PDB entry 6CV5 | electron microscopy, 2.79 A resolution | chains A and C of the 4 polymer chains in the assembly

== Chain A ==
Name: viral protein 1
Source organism: Enterovirus D68
UniProt: A0A0X7Z9B1 (A0A0X7Z9B1_9ENTO); residues 1-297 here correspond to UniProt positions 565-861 (UniProt number = residue number + 564)
Chain sequence (297 residues; each row starts with the number of its first residue):
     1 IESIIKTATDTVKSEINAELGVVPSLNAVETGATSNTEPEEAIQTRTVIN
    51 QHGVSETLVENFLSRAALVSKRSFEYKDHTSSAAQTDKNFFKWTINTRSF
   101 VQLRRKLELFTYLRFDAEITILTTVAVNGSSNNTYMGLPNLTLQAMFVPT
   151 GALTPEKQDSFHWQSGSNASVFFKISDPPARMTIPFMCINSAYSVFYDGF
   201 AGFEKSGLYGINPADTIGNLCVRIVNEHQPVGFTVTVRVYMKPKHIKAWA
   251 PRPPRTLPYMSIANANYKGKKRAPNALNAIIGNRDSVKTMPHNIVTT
Disordered / not traced: 129-133, 296-297
From the paper describing this entry:
  - conformationally variable residues (loop rearrangement): Ile-217

== Chain C ==
Name: viral protein 2
Source organism: Enterovirus D68
UniProt: A0A097ZN88 (A0A097ZN88_9ENTO); numbering as in UniProt (aligned over 1-248)
Chain sequence (248 residues; row label = number of the first residue in the row):
     1 SPSAEACGYSDRVLQLKLGNSAIVTQEAANYCCAYGEWPNYLPDHEAVAI
    51 DKPTQPETATDRFYTLKSVKWEAGSTGWWWKLPDALNNIGMFGQNVQHHY
   101 LYRSGFLIHVQCNATRFHQGALLVVAIPEHQRGAHNTNTSPGFDDIMKGE
   151 EGGTFNHPYVLDDGTSLACATIFPHQWINLRTNNSATIVLPWMNAAPMDF
   201 PLRHNQWTLAIIPVVPLGTRTMSSMVPITVSIAPMCCEFNGLRHAITQ
Disordered / not traced: 1-9, 247-248
Sequence notes: conflict Arg-116 (Lys in A0A097ZN88)

== How chain A and chain C interact ==
Residue-residue contacts (99; chain A residue first):
  Val-29(A) with Trp-177(C)
  Glu-30(A) with Ala-29(C); Gln-176(C); Trp-177(C), hydrogen bond (backbone-backbone); Asn-179(C), hydrogen bond; Thr-182(C), hydrogen bond; Asn-183(C)
  Thr-31(A) with Ala-29(C); Asn-30(C); Gln-176(C), hydrogen bond (backbone-side chain)
  Gly-32(A) with His-175(C)
  Thr-111(A) with Pro-128(C); Glu-129(C)
  Tyr-112(A) with Glu-129(C), hydrogen bond; Met-193(C), hydrogen bond (side chain-backbone); Asn-194(C); Ala-195(C)
  Asn-190(A) with Ala-195(C); Ala-196(C)
  Ser-191(A) with Ala-195(C), hydrogen bond (backbone-backbone)
  Ala-192(A) with Ala-195(C)
  Phe-196(A) with Glu-129(C); Gln-131(C)
  Tyr-197(A) with Glu-129(C); Gln-131(C); His-204(C)
  Asp-198(A) with Lys-81(C), salt bridge; Glu-129(C), hydrogen bond (backbone-side chain); His-130(C); His-204(C); Asn-205(C), hydrogen bond (backbone-backbone); Thr-208(C), hydrogen bond
  Gly-199(A) with Arg-203(C)
  Phe-200(A) with Gly-142(C); Phe-143(C), hydrophobic; Arg-203(C), hydrogen bond (backbone-backbone)
  Gly-202(A) with Arg-203(C), hydrogen bond (backbone-side chain)
  Phe-203(A) with Tyr-100(C), hydrophobic; Phe-200(C), hydrophobic; Arg-203(C), hydrogen bond (backbone-side chain)
  Glu-204(A) with Arg-203(C), hydrogen bond (backbone-side chain)
  Lys-205(A) with Phe-143(C); Arg-203(C)
  Tyr-209(A) with His-130(C), hydrogen bond (side chain-backbone); Gln-131(C); Arg-132(C), hydrogen bond (side chain-backbone); Pro-141(C); Ile-146(C)
  Gly-210(A) with Gln-131(C)
  Ala-250(A) with Tyr-35(C); Met-193(C), hydrophobic
  Pro-251(A) with Ile-172(C); Phe-173(C)
  Arg-252(A) with Pro-128(C), hydrogen bond (side chain-backbone); Glu-129(C), hydrogen bond (side chain-backbone); Ile-172(C); Phe-173(C)
  Pro-253(A) with Thr-165(C); Ser-166(C); Cys-169(C); Ala-170(C), hydrophobic; Ile-172(C); Phe-173(C)
  Pro-254(A) with Thr-165(C)
  Arg-255(A) with Asp-163(C), hydrogen bond (side chain-backbone); Gly-164(C); Thr-165(C)
  Thr-256(A) with Gly-164(C), hydrogen bond (backbone-backbone); Thr-165(C), hydrogen bond (side chain-backbone); Ser-166(C)
  Leu-257(A) with Val-160(C), hydrophobic; Gly-164(C), hydrogen bond (backbone-backbone)
  Met-260(A) with Thr-137(C)
  Asn-264(A) with Asn-138(C), hydrogen bond (side chain-backbone); Thr-139(C); Ser-140(C), hydrogen bond
  Ala-265(A) with Gly-133(C); Asp-163(C)
  Asn-266(A) with Gly-133(C); Ala-134(C), hydrogen bond (side chain-backbone); Thr-137(C), hydrogen bond (side chain-backbone); Asn-138(C); Thr-139(C), hydrogen bond (side chain-backbone); Pro-141(C)
  Tyr-267(A) with Gly-133(C); Ala-134(C), hydrogen bond (backbone-backbone); His-135(C); Asn-136(C), hydrogen bond (backbone-backbone); His-157(C), hydrogen bond; Asp-162(C), hydrogen bond; Asp-163(C); Gly-164(C)
  Lys-268(A) with Asn-136(C), hydrogen bond
  Leu-277(A) with His-135(C); His-157(C); Tyr-159(C)
  Asn-278(A) with Tyr-159(C)
  Ala-279(A) with Tyr-159(C)
  Ile-280(A) with Tyr-159(C), hydrogen bond (backbone-side chain)
Also at the interface, not in a pair above, chain A (41 interface residues in all): Ser-194, Val-195, Ala-263
Also at the interface, not in a pair above, chain C (53 interface residues in all): Ile-127, Met-147, Asn-156, Leu-161

== In short ==
The interface between chain A and chain C involves 41 residues on one side and 53 on the other; the contacts
include 33 hydrogen bonds and 1 salt bridge. Polar pairs include Asp-198(A)/Lys-81(C), Glu-30(A)/Asn-179(C)
and Glu-30(A)/Thr-182(C). From the paper: conformational variability at Ile-217(A).
Here chain A is viral protein 1 and chain C is viral protein 2, both from Enterovirus D68. Entry 6CV5 (CryoEM
structure of human enterovirus D68 full particle (after incubation with low molecular weight heparin)) was
determined by electron microscopy together with 6CV1, 6CV2, 6CV3, 6CV4 and 6CVB from the same study.
